6M8R - chains I and J of the 6 polymer chains in the assembly; structure by X-ray diffraction, 3.20 A resolution.

[Chain I (and J)]
Name: BTB/POZ domain-containing protein KCTD16
From: Homo sapiens
Notes: chain J of this document is another copy of the same molecule, construct and numbering; everything in this record applies to it too
UniProtKB: Q68DU8 (KCD16_HUMAN); residue numbers follow UniProt; this construct covers 23-124
Chain sequence (103 residues; each row starts with the number of its first residue):
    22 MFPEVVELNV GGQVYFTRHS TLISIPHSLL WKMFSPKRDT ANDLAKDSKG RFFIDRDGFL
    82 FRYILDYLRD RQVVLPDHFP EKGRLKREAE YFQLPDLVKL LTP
Not modelled in the structure: 61-63 (chain J: 58-63)
Sequence notes: initiating methionine (22)
Curated features (UniProtKB/Swiss-Prot):
  - modified residue: Tyr112 (Phosphotyrosine)

[How chain I and chain J interact]
Pairs across the interface (37; chain I residue first):
  Asn30(I) with Phe37(J)
  Gly32(I) with Tyr36(J); Phe37(J), hydrogen bond (backbone-backbone)
  Gly33(I) with Phe37(J)
  Ala66(I) with Glu25(J); Arg39(J)
  Lys67(I) with Val26(J)
  Phe74(I) with Val26(J), hydrophobic; Phe37(J), hydrophobic; Thr38(J); Arg39(J)
  Asp76(I) with Thr38(J), hydrogen bond; Arg39(J), hydrogen bond (side chain-backbone); Thr42(J), hydrogen bond; Arg90(J), salt bridge
  Arg77(I) with Arg90(J); Asp91(J), salt bridge
  Asp78(I) with Arg83(J), salt bridge
  Phe80(I) with Gln34(J); Arg83(J)
  Phe100(I) with Asp98(J)
  Pro101(I) with Pro97(J); Asp98(J), hydrogen bond (backbone-backbone)
  Glu102(I) with Arg83(J), salt bridge; Tyr84(J), hydrogen bond; Asp98(J)
  Lys103(I) with Asp98(J), hydrogen bond (backbone-side chain)
  Gly104(I) with Val95(J); Asp98(J), hydrogen bond (backbone-side chain)
  Arg105(I) with Arg83(J); Tyr84(J); Asp87(J), salt bridge; Val95(J), hydrogen bond (side chain-backbone); Leu96(J); Pro97(J)
  Arg108(I) with Asp91(J), salt bridge; Gln93(J)
Also at the interface, not in a pair above, chain I (22 interface residues in all): Gln34, Asp68, Ser69, Arg72, Glu109
Also at the interface, not in a pair above, chain J (20 interface residues in all): Glu28, Val35

[Overview]
The interface between chain I and chain J involves 22 residues on one side and 20 on the other; the contacts
include 9 hydrogen bonds and 6 salt bridges. Polar pairs include Asp76(I)-Arg90(J), Arg77(I)-Asp91(J) and
Asp78(I)-Arg83(J).
Both chains are BTB/POZ domain-containing protein KCTD16 (Homo sapiens). Entry 6M8R (Crystal structure of the
KCTD16 BTB domain in complex with GABAB2 peptide) was determined by X-ray diffraction (same publication as
6M8S).
